4I22 - chain A; structure by X-ray diffraction, 1.71 A resolution.

[Chain A]
Protein: Epidermal growth factor receptor
Organism: Homo sapiens
Notes: EC 2.7.10.1; fragment: EGFR kinase domain
Reference sequence: P00533 (EGFR_HUMAN); residues 695-1022 here = UniProt positions 695-1022
Sequence (329 residues; row label = number of the first residue in the row):
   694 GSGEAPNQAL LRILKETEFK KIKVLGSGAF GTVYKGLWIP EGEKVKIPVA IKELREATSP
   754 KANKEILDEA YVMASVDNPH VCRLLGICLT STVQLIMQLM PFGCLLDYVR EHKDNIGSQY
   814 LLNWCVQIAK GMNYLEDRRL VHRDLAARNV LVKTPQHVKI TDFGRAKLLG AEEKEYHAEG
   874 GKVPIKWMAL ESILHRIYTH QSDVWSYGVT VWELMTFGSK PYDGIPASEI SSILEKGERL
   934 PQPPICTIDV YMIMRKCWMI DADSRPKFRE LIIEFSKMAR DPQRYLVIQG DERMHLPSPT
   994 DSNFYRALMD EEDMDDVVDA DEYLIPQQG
Disordered / not traced: 694-699, 749-753, 863-875, 1015-1022
Differences from the reference sequence: expression tag (694); engineered mutation Met-790 (Thr in P00533), Arg-858 (Leu in P00533), Arg-948 (Val in P00533)
UniProt features mapped onto this chain:
  - active site: Asp-837 (Proton acceptor)
  - binding site (ATP): Leu-718 to Val-726, Lys-745, Asp-855
  - site: Tyr-1016 (Important for interaction with PIK3C2B)
  - modified residue: Ser-695 (Phosphoserine), Lys-745 (N6-(2-hydroxyisobutyryl)lysine), Tyr-869 (Phosphotyrosine), Ser-991 (Phosphoserine), Ser-995 (Phosphoserine), Tyr-998 (Phosphotyrosine), Tyr-1016 (Phosphotyrosine)
  - cross-link (Glycyl lysine isopeptide (Lys-Gly)): Lys-716 (interchain with G-Cter in ubiquitin), Lys-737 (interchain with G-Cter in ubiquitin), Lys-754 (interchain with G-Cter in ubiquitin), Lys-757 (interchain with G-Cter in ubiquitin), Lys-867 (interchain with G-Cter in ubiquitin), Lys-929 (interchain with G-Cter in ubiquitin), Lys-960 (interchain with G-Cter in ubiquitin), Lys-970 (interchain with G-Cter in ubiquitin)
Ligand contacts: Gefitinib (IRE): Leu-718, Gly-719, Val-726, Ala-743, Ile-744, Lys-745, Leu-788, Ile-789, Met-790, Gln-791, Leu-792, Met-793, Pro-794, Gly-796, Cys-797, Asp-800, Leu-844, Thr-854, Asp-855

[Overview]
Bound to chain A: Gefitinib. From UniProt: active-site residue Asp-837 and 11 ATP-binding residues.
Chain A is Epidermal growth factor receptor (Homo sapiens); the structure, Structure of the monomeric
(V948R)gefitinib/erlotinib resistant double mutant (L858R+T790M) EGFR kinase domain co-crystallized with
gefitinib, was determined by X-ray diffraction, deposited together with 4I1Z, 4I20, 4I21, 4I23 and 4I24.
